PDB entry 6F53 | X-ray diffraction, 1.49 A resolution | chain A

Chain A:
Name: Steroid Delta-isomerase
Organism: Pseudomonas putida
Notes: EC 5.3.3.1
UniProtKB: P07445 (SDIS_PSEPU); numbering as in UniProt (aligned over 3-127)
Amino-acid sequence (125 residues; row label = number of the first residue in the row):
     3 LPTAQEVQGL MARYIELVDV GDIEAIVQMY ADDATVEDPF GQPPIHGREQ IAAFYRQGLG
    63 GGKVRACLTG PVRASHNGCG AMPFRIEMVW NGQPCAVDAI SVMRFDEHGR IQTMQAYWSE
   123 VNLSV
Differences from the reference sequence: engineered mutation Ile88 (Val in P07445), Val99 (Leu in P07445), Ala101 (Val in P07445), Ser103 (Asp in P07445)
Curated features (UniProtKB/Swiss-Prot):
  - active site: Tyr16 (Proton donor), Asp40 (Proton acceptor)
What the authors report for this chain:
  - mutagenesis - V88I/L99V/V101A/D103S (4.5-fold), V88I/L99V/D103S (2-fold), D103S: increased catalytic activity on 3
  - conformationally variable residues (loop rearrangement): Met90 to Ala98
  - catalytic residues: Asp40 (citing earlier work)
  - mutagenesis - V88I/L99V: increased catalytic activity

In short:
UniProt lists active-site residues Tyr16 and Asp40. The paper reports the catalytic residue Asp40;
V88I/L99V/V101A/D103S, V88I/L99V/D103S and D103S increase catalytic activity on 3.
Chain A is Steroid Delta-isomerase (Pseudomonas putida); the structure, Crystal structure of ketosteroid
isomerase quadruple variant V88I/L99V/D103S/V101A, was determined by X-ray diffraction (same publication as
6F4Y, 6F50 and 6F54).
